8EVI - chains J and G of the 13 polymer chains in the assembly; structure by electron microscopy, 2.64 A resolution.

[Chain J]
Molecule: 167-nt DNA strand
Sequence (167 nucleotides; row label = number of the first residue in the row; numbers below 1 keep their minus sign (DT-4 is residue -4)):
    -4 TAGAAAAATA GGAACCCCAC ATGCCCTGTG TCTGCAAGTA CAGAACTAGC CAGACAGACT
    56 GACCTATTTT TGTGAGGGGA ATCGGGAAGT ATCCATTGCT AAGACTCAGC AATGCTGCAA
   116 CTCTCAGCAA CCAGCTGAAG ATCAGCAGCC GAGAGGCCCT GCACCTA
Disordered / not traced: -4 to -2, 142-162

[Chain G]
Molecule: Histone H2A type 2-C
Organism: Homo sapiens
UniProt: Q16777 (H2A2C_HUMAN); residues 0-128 here correspond to UniProt positions 1-129 (UniProt number = residue number + 1)
Amino-acid sequence (129 residues; each row starts with the number of its first residue; numbering starts at 0):
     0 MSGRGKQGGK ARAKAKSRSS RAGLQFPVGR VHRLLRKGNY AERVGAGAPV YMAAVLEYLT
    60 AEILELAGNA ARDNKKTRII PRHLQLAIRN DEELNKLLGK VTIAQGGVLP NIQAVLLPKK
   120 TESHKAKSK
Disordered / not traced: 0-11, 120-128
UniProt features mapped onto this chain:
  - modified residue: Ser1 (N-acetylserine), Arg3 (Citrulline), Lys5 (N6-(2-hydroxyisobutyryl)lysine), Lys9 (N6-(2-hydroxyisobutyryl)lysine), Lys13 (N6-(beta-hydroxybutyryl)lysine), Lys36 (N6-(2-hydroxyisobutyryl)lysine), Lys74 (N6-(2-hydroxyisobutyryl)lysine), Lys75 (N6-(2-hydroxyisobutyryl)lysine), Lys95 (N6-(2-hydroxyisobutyryl)lysine), Lys99 (N6-glutaryllysine), Gln104 (N5-methylglutamine), Lys118 (N6-(2-hydroxyisobutyryl)lysine), Lys119 (N6-crotonyllysine), Thr120 (Phosphothreonine), Ser122 (Phosphoserine), Lys124 (N6-crotonyllysine)
  - cross-link (Glycyl lysine isopeptide (Lys-Gly)): Lys13 (interchain with G-Cter in ubiquitin), Lys15 (interchain with G-Cter in ubiquitin), Lys119 (interchain with G-Cter in ubiquitin)

[How chain J and chain G interact]
Pairs across the interface (14; chain J residue first):
  DC105(J) with Arg42(G), phosphate contact; Val43(G), sugar contact; Gly44(G), phosphate contact; Ala45(G), hydrogen bond to the phosphate
  DA106(J) with Arg42(G), phosphate contact; Val43(G), hydrogen bond to the phosphate
  DA115(J) with Arg29(G), phosphate contact
  DC116(J) with Arg29(G), salt bridge to the phosphate
  DA124(J) with Thr76(G), hydrogen bond to the phosphate; Arg77(G), hydrogen bond to the sugar
  DA125(J) with Lys75(G), phosphate contact; Thr76(G), hydrogen bond to the phosphate; Arg77(G), hydrogen bond to the phosphate
  DC126(J) with Lys75(G), salt bridge to the phosphate
Interface residues without a listed pair, chain G (12 interface residues in all): His31, Arg35, Glu41, Lys74

[In short]
The interface between chain J and chain G involves 7 residues on one side and 12 on the other, with 6 hydrogen
bonds and 2 salt bridges. Polar pairs include DA124(J)-Arg77(G), DC105(J)-Ala45(G) and DA106(J)-Val43(G).
Here chain J is a 167-nt DNA strand and chain G is Histone H2A type 2-C (Homo sapiens). Entry 8EVI (CX3CR1
nucleosome and PU.1 complex containing disulfide bond mutations) was determined by electron microscopy (same
publication as 8EVH, 8EVJ and 8SYP).
